Entry 4OU4 (X-ray diffraction, 2.40 A resolution); this record covers chain A.

Chain A:
Name: Alpha/beta hydrolase fold-3 domain protein
Notes: EC 3.1.1.1
UniProt: L7PYQ2 (L7PYQ2_9PSED); numbering as in UniProt (aligned over 1-316)
Amino-acid sequence (338 residues; row label = number of the first residue in the row; numbers below 1 keep their minus sign (Met-13 is residue -13)):
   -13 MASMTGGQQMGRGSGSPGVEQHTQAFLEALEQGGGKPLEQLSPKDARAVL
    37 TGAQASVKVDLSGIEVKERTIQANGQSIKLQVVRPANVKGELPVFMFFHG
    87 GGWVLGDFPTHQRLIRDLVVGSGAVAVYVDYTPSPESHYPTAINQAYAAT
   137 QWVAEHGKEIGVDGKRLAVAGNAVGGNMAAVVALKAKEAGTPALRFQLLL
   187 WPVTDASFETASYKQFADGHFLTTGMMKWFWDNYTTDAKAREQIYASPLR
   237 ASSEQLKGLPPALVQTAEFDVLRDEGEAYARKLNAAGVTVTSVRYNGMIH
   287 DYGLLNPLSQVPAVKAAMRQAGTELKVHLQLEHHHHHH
Disordered / not traced: -13 to -1, 319-324
Differences from the reference sequence: expression tag (-13 to 0, 317-324); engineered mutation Ala159 (Ser in L7PYQ2)
Ligand contacts: S2T ((2S)-(acetyloxy)(2-chlorophenyl)ethanoic acid): Pro247, Thr275, Val313, His314

Summary:
Bound to chain A: compound S2T.
Chain A is Alpha/beta hydrolase fold-3 domain protein; the structure, Crystal structure of esterase rPPE
mutant S159A complexed with (S)-Ac-CPA, was determined by X-ray diffraction together with 4OB6, 4OB7, 4OB8 and
4OU5 from the same study.
